Entry 1ZH4 (X-ray diffraction, 2.20 A resolution); this record covers chains A and B.

# Chain A (and B)
Molecule: KDP operon transcriptional regulatory protein kdpE
From: Escherichia coli
Notes: fragment: N-Terminal Receiver Domain (residues 1-121); chain B of this document is another copy of the same molecule, construct and numbering; everything in this record applies to it too
UniProtKB: P21866 (KDPE_ECOLI); numbering as in UniProt (aligned over 1-121)
Chain sequence (121 residues; each row starts with the number of its first residue):
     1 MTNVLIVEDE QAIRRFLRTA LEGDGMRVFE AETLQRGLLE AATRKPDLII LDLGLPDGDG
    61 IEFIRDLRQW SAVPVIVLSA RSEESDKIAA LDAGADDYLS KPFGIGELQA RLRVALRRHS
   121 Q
Construct notes: engineered mutation Gln121 (Ala in P21866)
Ion coordination: Mg2+: Asp9, Asp52, Gly54 (together with beryllium trifluoride); beryllium trifluoride ion near Asp52 (its only coordinating residue here)
Swiss-Prot annotation at these positions:
  - modified residue: Asp52 (4-aspartylphosphate)
Reported in the primary citation:
  - Mg2+ coordination: Asp9, Asp52, Gly54
  - binding site for beryllium trifluoride ion: Asp52, Gly54, Ser79, Ala80, Lys101
  - post-translational modification sites: Asp52 (citing earlier work)
  - contacts within the chain: Arg81-Tyr98 (hydrogen bond), Glu107-Arg111 (salt bridge)
  - self-association interface (contacts with another copy of this molecule); pairs are residue here / residue on that copy: Arg68-Arg118, Ala72-Arg118 (backbone contact), Val73-Arg118 (backbone contact), Leu91-Arg117 (backbone contact), Asp92-Arg113 (salt bridge), Gly94-Arg118 (backbone contact), Ala95-Arg117 (backbone contact), Asp96-Arg118 (salt bridge), Asp97-Arg111 (salt bridge), Glu84, Lys87, Ile88, Leu91, Glu107, Ala110, Arg111, Val114

# Chain A / chain B interface
Residue-residue contacts (43; chain A residue first):
  Arg68(A) - Arg118(B)
  Ala72(A) - Arg118(B)  hydrogen bond (backbone-side chain)
  Glu84(A) - Gly104(B)
  Glu84(A) - Gly106(B)
  Glu84(A) - Glu107(B)
  Lys87(A) - Glu107(B)
  Ile88(A) - Gly106(B)
  Leu91(A) - Arg111(B)
  Leu91(A) - Val114(B)  hydrophobic
  Leu91(A) - Arg117(B)
  Asp92(A) - Arg113(B)  salt bridge
  Gly94(A) - Arg117(B)  hydrogen bond (backbone-side chain)
  Gly94(A) - Arg118(B)
  Ala95(A) - Val114(B)
  Ala95(A) - Arg117(B)  hydrogen bond (backbone-side chain)
  Asp96(A) - Val114(B)
  Asp96(A) - Arg117(B)  salt bridge
  Asp96(A) - Arg118(B)  salt bridge
  Asp97(A) - Arg111(B)  salt bridge
  Tyr98(A) - Arg111(B)  hydrogen bond (backbone-side chain)
  Gly104(A) - Glu84(B)
  Gly106(A) - Glu84(B)  hydrogen bond (backbone-side chain)
  Gly106(A) - Ile88(B)
  Glu107(A) - Glu84(B)  hydrogen bond (backbone-side chain)
  Glu107(A) - Lys87(B)
  Glu107(A) - Ile88(B)
  Arg111(A) - Leu91(B)
  Arg111(A) - Asp97(B)  salt bridge
  Arg111(A) - Tyr98(B)  hydrogen bond (side chain-backbone)
  Arg113(A) - Asp92(B)  salt bridge
  Val114(A) - Ala95(B)
  Val114(A) - Asp96(B)
  Arg117(A) - Leu91(B)  hydrogen bond (side chain-backbone)
  Arg117(A) - Gly94(B)
  Arg117(A) - Ala95(B)  hydrogen bond (side chain-backbone)
  Arg118(A) - Arg68(B)
  Arg118(A) - Ala72(B)  hydrogen bond (side chain-backbone)
  Arg118(A) - Val73(B)
  Arg118(A) - Pro74(B)
  Arg118(A) - Asp96(B)  salt bridge
  Arg118(A) - His119(B)  hydrogen bond
  His119(A) - Arg118(B)  hydrogen bond
  Gln121(A) - His119(B)
Other interface residues (no listed pair), chain A (25 interface residues in all): Val73, Ile105, Ala110
Other interface residues (no listed pair), chain B (24 interface residues in all): Ala110

# Summary
Chain A and chain B form an interface of 25 and 24 residues respectively, with 12 hydrogen bonds and 7 salt
bridges. Polar contacts include Asp92(A)-Arg113(B), Asp96(A)-Arg117(B) and Asp96(A)-Arg118(B). The paper
reports a binding site for beryllium trifluoride ion at Asp52(A), Gly54(A) and Ser79(A) among others; Mg2+
coordination by Asp9(A), Asp52(A) and Gly54(A).
Both chains are KDP operon transcriptional regulatory protein kdpE (Escherichia coli). Entry 1ZH4 (Crystal
Structure Of The Mg+2/BeF3-Bound Receiver Domain Of Kdp Potassium Transport System Response Regulator KdpE)
was determined by X-ray diffraction together with 1ZGZ and 1ZH2 from the same study.
